PDB entry 3KUI | X-ray diffraction, 2.30 A resolution | chains A and B

== Chain A ==
Protein: Polyadenylate-binding protein 1
Source organism: Homo sapiens
Notes: fragment: C-terminal domain
Reference sequence: P11940 (PABP1_HUMAN); residues 544-626 here = UniProt positions 544-626
Amino-acid sequence (88 residues; numbered 539 to 626; the number before each row is that of its first residue):
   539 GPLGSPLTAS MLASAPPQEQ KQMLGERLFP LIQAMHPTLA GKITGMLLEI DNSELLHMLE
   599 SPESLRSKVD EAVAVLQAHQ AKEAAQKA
Disordered / not traced: 539-544, 626
Construct notes: expression tag (539-543)

== Chain B ==
Protein: GSPT1 protein
Notes: fragment: PABPC1-binding region
Reference sequence: Q96GF2 (Q96GF2_HUMAN); residues 67-81 here correspond to UniProt positions 64-78 (UniProt number = residue number - 3)
Amino-acid sequence (15 residues; numbered 67 to 81; the number before each row is that of its first residue):
    67 RQLNVNAKPF VPNVH
Disordered / not traced: 80-81
Reported in the primary citation:
  - contacts within the chain: Asn70-Ala73 (hydrogen bond), Asn70-Asn72 (hydrogen bond)

== How chain A and chain B interact ==
Pairs across the interface (31; chain A residue first):
  Gln560(A) with Phe76(B); Val77(B)
  Gly563(A) with Phe76(B)
  Glu564(A) with Phe76(B); Val77(B); Pro78(B); Asn79(B), hydrogen bond (side chain-backbone)
  Phe567(A) with Phe76(B), hydrophobic
  Gly579(A) with Pro75(B); Phe76(B), hydrogen bond (backbone-backbone)
  Lys580(A) with Val71(B), hydrogen bond (side chain-backbone); Asn72(B); Ala73(B), hydrogen bond (side chain-backbone); Pro75(B)
  Thr582(A) with Phe76(B)
  Gly583(A) with Ala73(B); Lys74(B); Phe76(B)
  Met584(A) with Leu69(B), hydrophobic; Asn70(B); Ala73(B), hydrophobic
  Leu585(A) with Leu69(B), hydrophobic
  Leu586(A) with Phe76(B), hydrophobic
  Glu587(A) with Asn70(B); Ala73(B)
  Lys606(A) with Arg67(B)
  Glu609(A) with Arg67(B)
  Ala610(A) with Leu69(B), hydrophobic
  Val613(A) with Val71(B), hydrophobic
  Leu614(A) with Val71(B), hydrophobic
  His617(A) with Val71(B)
From the paper, about this interface:
  - residue pairs: Gly563(A)-Phe76(B), Glu564(A)-Phe76(B), Glu564(A)-Asn79(B) (hydrogen bond), Phe567(A)-Phe76(B), Gly579(A)-Phe76(B) (backbone contact), Lys580(A)-Val71(B) (hydrogen bond), Lys580(A)-Ala73(B) (hydrogen bond), Thr582(A)-Phe76(B), Met584(A)-Leu69(B) (hydrophobic contact), Met584(A)-Val71(B), Leu585(A)-Leu69(B), Leu586(A)-Phe76(B), Glu587(A)-Asn70(B), Ile588(A)-Leu69(B) (hydrophobic contact), Lys606(A)-Leu69(B), Glu609(A)-Leu69(B) (hydrophobic contact), Ala610(A)-Leu69(B), Val613(A)-Val71(B), Leu614(A)-Val71(B), His617(A)-Val71(B), Ala73(B)-Met584(A), Pro78(B)-Phe567(A)
  - interface residues, chain A: Gln560(A)
  - interface residues, chain B: Val77(B), Asn79(B)

== Overview ==
Chain A and chain B form an interface of 18 and 12 residues respectively, with 4 hydrogen bonds. Polar pairs
include Glu564(A)-Asn79(B), Lys580(A)-Val71(B) and Lys580(A)-Ala73(B). The authors report contacts between
Gly563(A) and Phe76(B), Glu564(A) and Phe76(B) and Phe567(A) and Phe76(B) among others; hydrogen bonds between
Glu564(A) and Asn79(B), Lys580(A) and Val71(B) and Lys580(A) and Ala73(B); a backbone contact between
Gly579(A) and Phe76(B). The paper reports interface residues Gln560(A) and Val77(B) among others; contacts
within the chain involving Asn70(B), Ala73(B) and Asn72(B).
Chain A is Polyadenylate-binding protein 1 (Homo sapiens) and chain B is GSPT1 protein; the structure, Crystal
structure of C-terminal domain of PABPC1 in complex with binding region of eRF3a, was determined by X-ray
diffraction, deposited together with 3KUJ.
